8WPZ - chains E and K of the 16 polymer chains in the assembly; structure by electron microscopy, 3.90 A resolution.

== Chain E ==
Name: Ribulose bisphosphate carboxylase small subunit
Source organism: Synechococcus elongatus PCC 7942
UniProtKB: Q31NB2 (RBS_SYNE7); numbering as in UniProt (aligned over 1-111)
Amino-acid sequence (111 residues; each row starts with the number of its first residue):
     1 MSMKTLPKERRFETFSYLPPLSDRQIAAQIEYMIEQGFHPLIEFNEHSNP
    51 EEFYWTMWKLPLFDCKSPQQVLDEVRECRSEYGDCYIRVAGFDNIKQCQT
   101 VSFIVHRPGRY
Not modelled in the structure: 1-8, 109-111

== Chain K ==
Name: Ribulose bisphosphate carboxylase large chain
Source organism: Synechococcus elongatus PCC 7942
Notes: EC 4.1.1.39
UniProtKB: Q31NB3 (RBL_SYNE7); residues 1-472 here = UniProt positions 1-472
Amino-acid sequence (472 residues; row label = number of the first residue in the row):
     1 MPKTQSAAGYKAGVKDYKLTYYTPDYTPKDTDLLAAFRFSPQPGVPADEA
    51 GAAIAAESSTGTWTTVWTDLLTDMDRYKGKCYHIEPVQGEENSYFAFIAY
   101 PLDLFEEGSVTNILTSIVGNVFGFKAIRSLRLEDIRFPVALVKTFQGPPH
   151 GIQVERDLLNKYGRPMLGCTIKPKLGLSAKNYGRAVYECLRGGLDFTKDD
   201 ENINSQPFQRWRDRFLFVADAIHKSQAETGEIKGHYLNVTAPTCEEMMKR
   251 AEFAKELGMPIIMHDFLTAGFTANTTLAKWCRDNGVLLHIHRAMHAVIDR
   301 QRNHGIHFRVLAKCLRLSGGDHLHSGTVVGKLEGDKASTLGFVDLMREDH
   351 IEADRSRGVFFTQDWASMPGVLPVASGGIHVWHMPALVEIFGDDSVLQFG
   401 GGTLGHPWGNAPGATANRVALEACVQARNEGRDLYREGGDILREAGKWSP
   451 ELAAALDLWKEIKFEFETMDKL
Not modelled in the structure: 1-9, 472

== Interface between chain E and chain K ==
Residue-residue contacts - 11 pairs, chain E then chain K:
  Met57(E) - Trp67(K)  hydrophobic
  Leu60(E) - Trp67(K)  hydrophobic
  Pro61(E) - Trp67(K)
  Phe63(E) - Leu70(K)  hydrophobic
  Phe92(E) - Leu71(K)  hydrophobic
  Asn94(E) - Leu70(K)
  Asn94(E) - Leu71(K)
  Asn94(E) - Thr72(K)  hydrogen bond (side chain-backbone)
  Asn94(E) - Asp73(K)
  Ile95(E) - Asp73(K)
  Gln97(E) - Leu71(K)
Interface residues without a listed pair, chain K (6 interface residues in all): Tyr10

== Overview ==
8 residues of chain E and 6 residues of chain K are in contact; the contacts include 1 hydrogen bond. Its one
hydrogen-bonded contact is Asn94(E)-Thr72(K).
Chain E is Ribulose bisphosphate carboxylase small subunit and chain K is Ribulose bisphosphate carboxylase
large chain, both from Synechococcus elongatus PCC 7942; the structure, Cryo-ET structure of RuBisCO at 3.9
angstroms from Synechococcus elongatus PCC 7942, was determined by electron microscopy.
